Entry 5W5C (X-ray diffraction, 1.85 A resolution); this record covers chains B and E of the 6 polymer chains in the assembly.

== Chain B ==
Protein: Syntaxin-1A
Organism: Rattus norvegicus
UniProt: P32851 (STX1A_RAT); residues 191-256 here = UniProt positions 191-256
Chain sequence (67 residues; each row starts with the number of its first residue):
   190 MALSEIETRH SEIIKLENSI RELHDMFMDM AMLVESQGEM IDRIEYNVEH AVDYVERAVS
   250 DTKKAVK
Disordered / not traced: 190, 245-256
Construct notes: initiating methionine (190)
Curated features (UniProtKB/Swiss-Prot):
  - site: K253, A254 (Microbial infection: Cleavage)
  - cross-link (Glycyl lysine isopeptide (Lys-Gly)): K252 (interchain with G-Cter in SUMO), K253 (interchain with G-Cter in SUMO), K256 (interchain with G-Cter in SUMO)

== Chain E ==
Protein: Complexin-1
Organism: Rattus norvegicus
UniProt: P63041 (CPLX1_RAT); residue numbers follow UniProt; this construct covers 1-83
Chain sequence (83 residues; each row starts with the number of its first residue):
     1 MEFVMKQALG GATKDMGKML GGDEEKDPDA AKKEEERQEA LRQAEEERKA KYAKMEAERE
    61 VMRQGIRDKY GIKKKEEREA EAQ
Disordered / not traced: 1-50, 76-83
Curated features (UniProtKB/Swiss-Prot):
  - region: R48 to Y70 (Interaction with the SNARE complex)

== Interface between chain B and chain E ==
Contacting residue pairs - 7 pairs, chain B then chain E:
  E211(B) with Y70(E)
  D214(B) with Y70(E), hydrogen bond (backbone-side chain)
  M215(B) with Y70(E), hydrogen bond (backbone-side chain)
  D218(B) with K69(E), salt bridge; Y70(E), hydrogen bond
  S225(B) with R59(E)
  M229(B) with R59(E)
Other interface residues (no listed pair), chain B (7 interface residues in all): L222
Other interface residues (no listed pair), chain E (5 interface residues in all): M62, I66

== In short ==
The interface between chain B and chain E involves 7 residues on one side and 5 on the other, with 3 hydrogen
bonds and 1 salt bridge. Polar pairs include D218(B)-K69(E), D214(B)-Y70(E) and M215(B)-Y70(E).
Chain B is Syntaxin-1A and chain E is Complexin-1, both from Rattus norvegicus; the structure, Crystal
structure of the primed SNARE-Complexin-Synaptotagmin-1 C2AB complex, was determined by X-ray diffraction
(same publication as 5W5D).
